Entry 6N1P (electron microscopy, 6.35 A resolution (low resolution: residue-level contacts below are approximate; hydrogen-bond / salt-bridge calls are withheld)); this record covers chains G and I of the 10 polymer chains in the assembly.

== Chain G ==
Protein: DNA gyrase subunit A
Organism: Streptococcus pneumoniae G54
Notes: EC 5.99.1.3
Reference sequence: A0A0Y2BJX7 (A0A0Y2BJX7_STREE); residues 1-487 here correspond to UniProt positions 20-506 (UniProt number = residue number + 19)
Chain sequence (511 residues; numbered -23 to 487; the number before each row is that of its first residue; numbers below 1 keep their minus sign (Met-23 is residue -23)):
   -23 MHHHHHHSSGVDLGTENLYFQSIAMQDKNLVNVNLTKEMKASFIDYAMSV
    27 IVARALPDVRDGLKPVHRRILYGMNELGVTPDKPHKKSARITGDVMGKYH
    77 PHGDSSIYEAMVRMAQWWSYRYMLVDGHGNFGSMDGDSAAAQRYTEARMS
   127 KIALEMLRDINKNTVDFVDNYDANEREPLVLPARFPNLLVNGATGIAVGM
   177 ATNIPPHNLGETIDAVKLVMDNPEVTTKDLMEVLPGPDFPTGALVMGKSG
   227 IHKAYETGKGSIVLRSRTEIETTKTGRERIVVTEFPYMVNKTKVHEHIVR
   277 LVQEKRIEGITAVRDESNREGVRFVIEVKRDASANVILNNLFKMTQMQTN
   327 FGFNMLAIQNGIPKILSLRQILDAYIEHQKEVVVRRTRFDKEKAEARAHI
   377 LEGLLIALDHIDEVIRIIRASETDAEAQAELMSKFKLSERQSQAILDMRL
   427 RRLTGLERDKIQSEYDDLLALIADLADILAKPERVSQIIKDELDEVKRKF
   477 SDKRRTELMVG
Not modelled in the structure: -23 to 10, 487
Differences from the reference sequence: expression tag (-23 to 0)

== Chain I ==
Molecule: 44-nt DNA strand
Sequence (44 nucleotides; each row starts with the number of its first residue):
     1 GAGAAGAATCATAATGGGGAAGGCCATCCAGCCTCGCGTCGCGA

== How chain G and chain I interact ==
Contacting residue pairs - 12 pairs, chain G then chain I:
  Arg373(G) - DG3(I)
  Arg373(G) - DA4(I)
  Arg373(G) - DA5(I)
  Arg427(G) - DA2(I)
  Arg427(G) - DG3(I)
  Arg428(G) - DG3(I)
  Thr430(G) - DA2(I)
  Leu432(G) - DG1(I)
  Glu433(G) - DG1(I)
  Glu433(G) - DA2(I)
  Lys436(G) - DG1(I)
  Lys436(G) - DA2(I)
Interface residues without a listed pair, chain G (10 interface residues in all): Lys369, Leu380, Ile437
Interface residues without a listed pair, chain I (6 interface residues in all): DG6

== Overview ==
Chain G and chain I form an interface of 10 and 6 residues respectively.
Here chain G is DNA gyrase subunit A (Streptococcus pneumoniae G54) and chain I is a 44-nt DNA strand. Entry
6N1P (Dihedral oligomeric complex of GyrA N-terminal fragment with DNA, solved by cryoEM in C2 symmetry) was
determined by electron microscopy, deposited together with 6N1Q and 6N1R.
